9ITY - chains J and T of the 16 polymer chains in the assembly; structure by electron microscopy, 4.95 A resolution (low resolution: residue-level contacts below are approximate; hydrogen-bond / salt-bridge calls are withheld).

# Chain J
Protein: ATP synthase subunit c
From: Chloroflexus aurantiacus J-10-fl
UniProtKB: A9WGS9 (ATPL_CHLAA); residue numbers follow UniProt; this construct covers 1-76
Amino-acid sequence (76 residues; numbered 1 to 76; the number before each row is that of its first residue):
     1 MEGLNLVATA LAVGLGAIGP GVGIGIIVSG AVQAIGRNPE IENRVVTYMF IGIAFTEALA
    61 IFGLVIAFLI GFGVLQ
Not modelled in the structure: 73-76
Swiss-Prot annotation at these positions:
  - site: E57 (Reversibly protonated during proton transport)

# Chain T
Protein: ATP synthase subunit a
From: Chloroflexus aurantiacus J-10-fl
UniProtKB: A9WGT0 (A9WGT0_CHLAA); residue numbers follow UniProt; this construct covers 1-312
Amino-acid sequence (312 residues; numbered 1 to 312; the number before each row is that of its first residue):
     1 MSTRTRNILI IVGALIISIA SRFFLYTGPP HVEVAAEVIF DGIPGFPITN SFVVAIIIDI
    61 FVIALAVAAT RNLQMVPRGL QNVMEFILES LYNLFRNINA KYVATAFPLV ATIFLFVLFG
   121 NWFGLLPGVG SIGVCHEKKE EHAVVDERLA LAAPAAPLSS VAAAEGEEIH DTCAAQGKKL
   181 VPLFRAPAAD LNFTFAIAVI SFVFIEYWGF RALGPGYLKK FFNTNGIMSF VGIIEFISEL
   241 VKPFALAFRL FGNIFAGEVL LVVMAFLVPL LLPLPFYGFE VFVGFIQALI FALLTYAFLN
   301 IAVTGHDEEH AH
Not modelled in the structure: 1-46, 137-169, 304-312

# How chain J and chain T interact
Pairs across the interface - 4 pairs, chain J then chain T:
  F62(J) - A256(T)
  V65(J) - V259(T)
  V65(J) - V263(T)
  F72(J) - F266(T)
Other interface residues (no listed pair), chain J (4 interface residues in all): A54
Other interface residues (no listed pair), chain T (5 interface residues in all): V283

# Overview
4 residues of chain J face 5 of chain T across their interface.
Here chain J is ATP synthase subunit c and chain T is ATP synthase subunit a, both from Chloroflexus
aurantiacus J-10-fl. Entry 9ITY (Chloroflexus aurantiacus ADP-bound ATP synthase, state 2, focused refinement
of FO and peripheral stalk) was determined by electron microscopy together with 9ITJ, 9ITK, 9ITL, 9ITM, 9ITN,
9ITO and 11 further entries from the same study.
